5X2S - chains C and D of the 4 polymer chains in the assembly; structure by X-ray diffraction, 2.39 A resolution.

Chain C:
Protein: Hemoglobin subunit alpha
Organism: Homo sapiens
Reference sequence: P69905 (HBA_HUMAN); residues 1-141 here correspond to UniProt positions 2-142 (UniProt number = residue number + 1)
Chain sequence (141 residues; row label = number of the first residue in the row):
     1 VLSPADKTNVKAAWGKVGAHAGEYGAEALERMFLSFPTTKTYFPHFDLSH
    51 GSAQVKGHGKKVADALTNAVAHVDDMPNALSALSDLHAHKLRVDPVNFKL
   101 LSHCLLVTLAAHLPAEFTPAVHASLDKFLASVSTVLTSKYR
Not modelled in the structure: 1
Curated features (UniProtKB/Swiss-Prot):
  - binding site (O2): His-58
  - binding site (heme b): His-87
  - site: Thr-8, Asn-9 (Microbial infection: Cleavage), Lys-11 (Not glycated), Ala-13, Trp-14 (Microbial infection: Cleavage), Tyr-24, Gly-25 (Microbial infection: Cleavage), Leu-29, Glu-30 (Microbial infection: Cleavage), His-45, Phe-46 (Microbial infection: Cleavage), Asp-47, Leu-48 (Microbial infection: Cleavage), Ser-52, Ala-53 (Microbial infection: Cleavage), Val-55, Lys-56 (Microbial infection: Cleavage), Lys-56 (Not glycated), Gly-59, Lys-60 (Microbial infection: Cleavage), Lys-60 (Not glycated), Lys-90 (Not glycated), Leu-91, Arg-92 (Microbial infection: Cleavage), Lys-99 (Not glycated), Leu-106, Val-107 (Microbial infection: Cleavage), Thr-108, Leu-109 (Microbial infection: Cleavage), Val-121, His-122 (Microbial infection: Cleavage), Ser-133, Thr-134 (Microbial infection: Cleavage)
  - modified residue: Ser-3 (Phosphoserine), Lys-7 (N6-succinyllysine), Thr-8 (Phosphothreonine), Lys-11 (N6-succinyllysine), Lys-16 (N6-acetyllysine), Tyr-24 (Phosphotyrosine), Ser-35 (Phosphoserine), Lys-40 (N6-succinyllysine), Ser-49 (Phosphoserine), Ser-102 (Phosphoserine), Thr-108 (Phosphothreonine), Ser-124 (Phosphoserine), Ser-131 (Phosphoserine), Thr-134 (Phosphothreonine), Thr-137 (Phosphothreonine), Ser-138 (Phosphoserine)
  - glycosylation (N-linked (Glc) (glycation) lysine): Lys-7, Lys-16, Lys-40, Lys-61
Metal / ion sites: heme Fe near His-87 (its only coordinating residue here)
Residues lining bound ligands: heme (HEM): Met-32, Tyr-42, Phe-43, His-45, Phe-46, Lys-61, Val-62, Ala-65, Leu-66, Leu-83, Leu-86, His-87, Leu-91, Val-93, Asn-97, Phe-98, Leu-101, Leu-105, Leu-129, Leu-136

Chain D:
Protein: Hemoglobin subunit beta
Organism: Homo sapiens
Reference sequence: P68871 (HBB_HUMAN); residues 1-146 here correspond to UniProt positions 2-147 (UniProt number = residue number + 1)
Chain sequence (146 residues; numbered 1 to 146; the number before each row is that of its first residue):
     1 VHLTPEEKSAVTALWGKVNVDEVGGEALGRLLVVYPWTQRFFESFGDLST
    51 PDAVMGNPKVKAHGKKVLGAFSDGLAHLDNLKGTFATLSELHCDKLHVDP
   101 ENFRLLGNVLVCVLAHHFGKEFTPPVQAAYQKVVAGVANALAHKYH
Not modelled in the structure: 1
Curated features (UniProtKB/Swiss-Prot):
  - binding site ((2R)-2,3-bisphosphoglycerate): Val-1, His-2, Lys-82, His-143
  - binding site (heme b): His-63, His-92
  - site: Glu-7, Lys-8 (Microbial infection: Cleavage), Gly-25, Glu-26 (Microbial infection: Cleavage), Gly-29, Arg-30 (Microbial infection: Cleavage), Tyr-35, Pro-36 (Microbial infection: Cleavage), Trp-37, Thr-38 (Microbial infection: Cleavage), Phe-45, Gly-46 (Microbial infection: Cleavage), Asp-52, Ala-53 (Microbial infection: Cleavage), Gly-56, Asn-57 (Microbial infection: Cleavage), Lys-59 (Not glycated), Phe-71, Ser-72 (Microbial infection: Cleavage), Gly-74, Leu-75 (Microbial infection: Cleavage), Lys-82 (Not glycated), Thr-84, Phe-85 (Microbial infection: Cleavage), His-92, Cys-93 (Microbial infection: Cleavage), Lys-95 (Not glycated), Arg-104, Leu-105 (Microbial infection: Cleavage), Leu-110, Val-111 (Microbial infection: Cleavage), Gly-119, Lys-120 (Microbial infection: Cleavage), Phe-122, Thr-123 (Microbial infection: Cleavage), Ala-128, Ala-129 (Microbial infection: Cleavage) and 2 more in UniProt
  - modified residue: Val-1 (N-acetylvaline), Ser-9 (Phosphoserine), Thr-12 (Phosphothreonine), Ser-44 (Phosphoserine), Thr-50 (Phosphothreonine), Lys-59 (N6-acetyllysine), Lys-82 (N6-acetyllysine), Thr-87 (Phosphothreonine), Cys-93 (S-nitrosocysteine), Lys-144 (N6-acetyllysine)
  - glycosylation: Val-1 (N-linked (Glc) (glycation) valine), Lys-8 (N-linked (Glc) (glycation) lysine), Lys-17 (N-linked (Glc) (glycation) lysine), Lys-66 (N-linked (Glc) (glycation) lysine), Lys-120 (N-linked (Glc) (glycation) lysine), Lys-144 (N-linked (Glc) (glycation) lysine)
Metal / ion sites: protoporphyrin IX containing ni(II) Ni near His-92 (its only coordinating residue here)
Residues lining bound ligands: protoporphyrin IX containing ni(II) (HNI): Leu-31, Thr-38, Phe-41, Phe-42, His-63, Lys-66, Val-67, Ala-70, Phe-71, Phe-85, Leu-88, Leu-91, His-92, Leu-96, Val-98, Asn-102, Phe-103, Leu-106, Leu-141

Interface between chain C and chain D:
Pairs across the interface (39; chain C residue first):
  Glu-27(C) / Lys-120(D)  salt bridge
  Arg-31(C) / Phe-122(D)  hydrogen bond (side chain-backbone)
  Arg-31(C) / Thr-123(D)
  Arg-31(C) / Pro-124(D)
  Arg-31(C) / Gln-127(D)  hydrogen bond (backbone-side chain)
  Leu-34(C) / Pro-124(D)  hydrophobic
  Leu-34(C) / Pro-125(D)
  Leu-34(C) / Ala-128(D)
  Ser-35(C) / Gln-127(D)  hydrogen bond
  Ser-35(C) / Ala-128(D)  hydrogen bond (side chain-backbone)
  Ser-35(C) / Gln-131(D)
  Phe-36(C) / Gln-131(D)
  His-50(C) / Pro-124(D)
  His-103(C) / Asn-108(D)
  His-103(C) / Val-111(D)
  His-103(C) / Gln-131(D)  hydrogen bond
  Leu-106(C) / Cys-112(D)  hydrophobic
  Val-107(C) / Cys-112(D)  hydrophobic
  Val-107(C) / Ala-115(D)
  Val-107(C) / Gln-127(D)
  Ala-110(C) / Cys-112(D)
  Ala-110(C) / Ala-115(D)
  Ala-110(C) / His-116(D)
  Ala-111(C) / Ala-115(D)
  Ala-111(C) / Gly-119(D)
  Pro-114(C) / His-116(D)  hydrogen bond (backbone-side chain)
  Phe-117(C) / Arg-30(D)  hydrogen bond (backbone-side chain)
  Phe-117(C) / His-116(D)  hydrogen bond (backbone-side chain)
  Thr-118(C) / Arg-30(D)
  Pro-119(C) / Arg-30(D)
  Pro-119(C) / Val-33(D)
  Pro-119(C) / Met-55(D)  hydrophobic
  Ala-120(C) / Pro-51(D)  hydrophobic
  His-122(C) / Arg-30(D)
  His-122(C) / Val-34(D)
  Ala-123(C) / Val-33(D)
  Ala-123(C) / Val-34(D)
  Asp-126(C) / Val-34(D)
  Asp-126(C) / Tyr-35(D)
Also at the interface, not in a pair above, chain C (22 interface residues in all): Lys-99, Cys-104, His-112
Also at the interface, not in a pair above, chain D (23 interface residues in all): Glu-26, Arg-104, Val-109

In short:
22 residues of chain C face 23 of chain D across their interface, with 8 hydrogen bonds and 1 salt bridge.
Among the polar pairs are Glu-27(C)/Lys-120(D), Arg-31(C)/Phe-122(D) and Arg-31(C)/Gln-127(D). Chain C binds
heme. Bound to chain D: protoporphyrin IX containing ni(II).
Here chain C is Hemoglobin subunit alpha and chain D is Hemoglobin subunit beta, both from Homo sapiens. Entry
5X2S (Direct Observation of Conformational Population Shifts in Hemoglobin: Crystal Structure of Half-Liganded
Hemoglobin after Adding 4 ...) was determined by X-ray diffraction, deposited together with 5X2U, 5X2R and
5X2T.
